6YP2 - chains A and P; structure by X-ray diffraction, 1.80 A resolution.

[Chain A]
Protein: 14-3-3 protein sigma
From: Homo sapiens
Reference sequence: P31947 (1433S_HUMAN); residues 1-231 here = UniProt positions 1-231
Amino-acid sequence (236 residues; numbered -4 to 231; the number before each row is that of its first residue; numbers below 1 keep their minus sign (Gly-4 is residue -4)):
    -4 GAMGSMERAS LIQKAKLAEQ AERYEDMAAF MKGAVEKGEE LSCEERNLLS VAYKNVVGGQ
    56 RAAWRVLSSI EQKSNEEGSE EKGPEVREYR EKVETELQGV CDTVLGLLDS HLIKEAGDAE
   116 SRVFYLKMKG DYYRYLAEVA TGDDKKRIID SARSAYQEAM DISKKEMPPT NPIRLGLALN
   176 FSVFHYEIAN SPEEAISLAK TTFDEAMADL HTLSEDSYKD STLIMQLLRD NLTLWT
Covalent attachments: 1-(4-methylphenyl)imidazole (P5N) linked to Lys122
Modified residues: Cys38 (S-hydroxycysteine; CSO)
Differences from the reference sequence: expression tag (-4 to 0)
Residues lining bound ligands: 1-(4-methylphenyl)imidazole (P5N): Pro167, Ile168, Gly171, Ile219
From the paper describing this entry:
  - binding site for 1-(4-methylphenyl)imidazole: Lys122

[Chain P]
Protein: p65pS45
Amino-acid sequence (13 residues; numbered 39 to 51; the number before each row is that of its first residue):
    39 EGRSAGSIPG RRS
Disordered / not traced: 39-42
Modified residues: Ser45 (phosphoserine; SEP)

[Interface between chain A and chain P]
Pairs across the interface (28):
  Glu14(A) with Arg50(P); Ser51(P), hydrogen bond (side chain-backbone)
  Tyr19(A) with Arg49(P)
  Leu43(A) with Ser51(P)
  Val46(A) with Gly48(P); Arg49(P); Arg50(P); Ser51(P)
  Lys49(A) with Pro47(P); Gly48(P)
  Asn50(A) with Arg49(P), hydrogen bond (side chain-backbone)
  Arg56(A) with Ser45(P)
  Lys122(A) with Ile46(P)
  Arg129(A) with Ser45(P)
  Tyr130(A) with Ser45(P)
  Gly171(A) with Ile46(P)
  Leu174(A) with Gly44(P); Ser45(P); Ile46(P)
  Asn175(A) with Ser45(P); Ile46(P), hydrogen bond (side chain-backbone)
  Val178(A) with Gly44(P)
  Glu182(A) with Ala43(P)
  Leu222(A) with Pro47(P)
  Asn226(A) with Ala43(P); Gly44(P), hydrogen bond (side chain-backbone)
  Leu229(A) with Ala43(P)
  Trp230(A) with Ala43(P)
Interface residues without a listed pair, chain A (21 interface residues in all): Asn42, Ile219

[Summary]
21 residues of chain A face 9 of chain P across their interface; the contacts include 4 hydrogen bonds. Polar
contacts include Glu14(A)-Ser51(P), Asn50(A)-Arg49(P) and Asn175(A)-Ile46(P). 1-(4-methylphenyl)imidazole is
covalently linked to Lys122(A). From the paper: a binding site for 1-(4-methylphenyl)imidazole at Lys122(A).
Chain A is 14-3-3 protein sigma (Homo sapiens) and chain P is p65pS45; the structure, 14-3-3 sigma with
RelA/p65 binding site pS45 and covalently bound TCF521-011, was determined by X-ray diffraction (same
publication as 6YOW, 6YOX, 6YOY, 6YP3, 6YP8, 6YPL, 6YPY and 6YQ2).
